6HU9 - chains c and g of the 44 polymer chains in the assembly; structure by electron microscopy, 3.35 A resolution.

[Chain c]
Protein: Cytochrome c oxidase subunit 3
Source organism: Saccharomyces cerevisiae (strain ATCC 204508 / S288c)
Notes: EC 1.9.3.1
UniProt: P00420 (COX3_YEAST); residues 1-269 here = UniProt positions 1-269
Chain sequence (269 residues; numbered 1 to 269; the number before each row is that of its first residue):
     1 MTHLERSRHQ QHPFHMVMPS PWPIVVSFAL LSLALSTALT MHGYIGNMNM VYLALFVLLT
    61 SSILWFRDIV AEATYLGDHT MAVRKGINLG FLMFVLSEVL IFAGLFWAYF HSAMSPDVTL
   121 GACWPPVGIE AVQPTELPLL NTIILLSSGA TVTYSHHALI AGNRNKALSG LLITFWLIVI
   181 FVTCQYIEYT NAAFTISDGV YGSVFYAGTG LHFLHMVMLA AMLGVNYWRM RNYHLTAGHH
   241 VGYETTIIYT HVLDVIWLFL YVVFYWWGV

[Chain g]
Protein: Cytochrome c oxidase subunit 7
Source organism: Saccharomyces cerevisiae (strain ATCC 204508 / S288c)
Notes: EC 1.9.3.1
UniProt: P10174 (COX7_YEAST); residue numbers follow UniProt; this construct covers 2-60
Chain sequence (59 residues; each row starts with the number of its first residue):
     2 ANKVIQLQKI FQSSTKPLWW RHPRSALYLY PFYAIFAVAV VTPLLYIPNA IRGIKAKKA

[How chain c and chain g interact]
Residue-residue contacts - 60 pairs, chain c then chain g:
  M18(c) - L19(g)  hydrophobic
  M18(c) - R22(g)
  P19(c) - W20(g)
  S20(c) - W20(g)
  P21(c) - W20(g)
  W22(c) - W20(g)  hydrophobic
  W22(c) - F33(g)  hydrophobic
  V25(c) - F33(g)  hydrophobic
  V25(c) - F37(g)
  F28(c) - F37(g)  hydrophobic
  F28(c) - V41(g)
  S32(c) - A40(g)
  S32(c) - P44(g)
  L35(c) - P44(g)
  L35(c) - I48(g)  hydrophobic
  L39(c) - Y47(g)
  L39(c) - A51(g)  hydrophobic
  H42(c) - K56(g)  hydrogen bond (backbone-side chain)
  G43(c) - K56(g)
  G43(c) - A57(g)  hydrogen bond (backbone-backbone)
  Y44(c) - A51(g)  hydrophobic
  Y44(c) - I55(g)
  Y44(c) - K56(g)
  Y44(c) - A57(g)
  I45(c) - Y47(g)  hydrophobic
  I45(c) - A57(g)
  G46(c) - A57(g)
  M50(c) - A40(g)
  M50(c) - T43(g)  hydrogen bond
  M50(c) - P44(g)  hydrophobic
  L53(c) - I36(g)  hydrophobic
  L53(c) - V39(g)  hydrophobic
  L53(c) - A40(g)  hydrophobic
  V57(c) - I36(g)  hydrophobic
  V57(c) - F37(g)  hydrophobic
  V57(c) - A40(g)  hydrophobic
  T60(c) - F33(g)
  S61(c) - F33(g)
  L64(c) - F33(g)  hydrophobic
  R67(c) - W20(g)  hydrogen bond (side chain-backbone)
  R67(c) - H23(g)
  R67(c) - S26(g)  hydrogen bond
  D68(c) - L19(g)
  D68(c) - W20(g)
  A71(c) - F12(g)  hydrophobic
  A71(c) - L19(g)  hydrophobic
  E72(c) - L19(g)
  T74(c) - V5(g)
  T74(c) - Q9(g)  hydrogen bond (backbone-side chain)
  Y75(c) - L8(g)  hydrophobic
  Y75(c) - Q9(g)
  Y75(c) - F12(g)  hydrophobic
  Y75(c) - Q13(g)  hydrogen bond (backbone-side chain)
  L76(c) - F12(g)
  L76(c) - L19(g)  hydrophobic
  L76(c) - R22(g)
  N232(c) - A2(g)  hydrogen bond (side chain-backbone)
  N232(c) - V5(g)
  Y233(c) - N3(g)
  Y233(c) - V5(g)
Interface residues without a listed pair, chain c (34 interface residues in all): A29, S36, F56, H234
Interface residues without a listed pair, chain g (31 interface residues in all): Y29, L30, L45, N50, G54

[Overview]
34 residues of chain c and 31 residues of chain g are in contact; the contacts include 8 hydrogen bonds. Polar
contacts include H42(c)-K56(g), M50(c)-T43(g) and R67(c)-W20(g).
Chain c is Cytochrome c oxidase subunit 3 and chain g is Cytochrome c oxidase subunit 7, both from
Saccharomyces cerevisiae (strain ATCC 204508 / S288c); the structure, III2-IV2 mitochondrial respiratory
supercomplex from S. cerevisiae, was determined by electron microscopy.
